7UOE - chains A and D of the 6 polymer chains in the assembly; structure by electron microscopy, 2.67 A resolution.

Chain A:
Molecule: RNA-directed RNA polymerase
Organism: Severe acute respiratory syndrome coronavirus 2
Notes: EC 2.7.7.48
UniProtKB: P0DTD1 (R1AB_SARS2); residues 1-932 here correspond to UniProt positions 4393-5324 (UniProt number = residue number + 4392)
Chain sequence (932 residues; numbered 1 to 932; the number before each row is that of its first residue):
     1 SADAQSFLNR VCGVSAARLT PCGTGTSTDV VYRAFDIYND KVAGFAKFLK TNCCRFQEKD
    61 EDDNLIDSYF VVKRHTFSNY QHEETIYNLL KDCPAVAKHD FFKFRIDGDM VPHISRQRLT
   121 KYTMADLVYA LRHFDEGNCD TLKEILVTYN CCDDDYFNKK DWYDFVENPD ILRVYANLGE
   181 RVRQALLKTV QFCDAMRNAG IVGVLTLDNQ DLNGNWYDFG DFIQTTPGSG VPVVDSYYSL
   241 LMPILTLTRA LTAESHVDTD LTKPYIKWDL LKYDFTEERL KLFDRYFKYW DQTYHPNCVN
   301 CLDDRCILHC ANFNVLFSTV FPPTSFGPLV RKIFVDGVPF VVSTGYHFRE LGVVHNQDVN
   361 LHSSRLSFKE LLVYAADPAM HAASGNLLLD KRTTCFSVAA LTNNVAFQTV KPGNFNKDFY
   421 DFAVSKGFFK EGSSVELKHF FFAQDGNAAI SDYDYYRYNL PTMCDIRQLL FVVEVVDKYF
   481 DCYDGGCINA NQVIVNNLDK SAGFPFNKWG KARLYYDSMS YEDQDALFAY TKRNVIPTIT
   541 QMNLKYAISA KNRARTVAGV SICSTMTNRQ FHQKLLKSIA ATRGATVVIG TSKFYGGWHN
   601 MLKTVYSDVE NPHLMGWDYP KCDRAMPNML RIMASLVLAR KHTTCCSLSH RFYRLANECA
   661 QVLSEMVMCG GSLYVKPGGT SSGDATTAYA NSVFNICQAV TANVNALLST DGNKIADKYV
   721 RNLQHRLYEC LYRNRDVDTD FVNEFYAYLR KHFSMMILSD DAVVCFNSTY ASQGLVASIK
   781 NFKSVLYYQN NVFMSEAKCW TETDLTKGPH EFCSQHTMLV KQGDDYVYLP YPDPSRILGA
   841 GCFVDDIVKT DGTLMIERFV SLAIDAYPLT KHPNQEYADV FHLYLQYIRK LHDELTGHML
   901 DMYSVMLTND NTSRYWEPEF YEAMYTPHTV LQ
Not modelled in the structure: 930-932
Metal / ion sites: Zn2+ site 1: His-295, Cys-301, Cys-306, Cys-310; Zn2+ site 2: Cys-487, His-642, Cys-645, Cys-646; Mg2+ site 1: Asp-618, Asp-760, Asp-761; Mg2+ site 2: Asp-618, Tyr-619, Asp-760 (together with CTP)
Ligand contacts:
  - CTP (cytidine-5'-triphosphate): Lys-545, Lys-551, Arg-553, Arg-555, Asp-618, Tyr-619, Pro-620, Lys-621, Cys-622, Asp-623, Ser-682, Thr-687, Asn-691, Ser-759, Asp-760, Lys-798
  - 3'-deoxyuridine-5'-monophosphate (L2B): Leu-758, Ser-759, Asp-760, Asp-761, Cys-813, Ser-814
UniProt features mapped onto this chain:
  - region: Lys-545 to Arg-555 (Interaction with RMP Remdesivir), Thr-582 to Pro-620 (RdRp Palm N-ter)
  - active site: Ser-759, Asp-760, Asp-761
  - binding site (Mn(2+)): Asn-209, Asp-218
  - binding site (Zn(2+)): His-295, Cys-301, Cys-306, Cys-310, Cys-487, His-642, Cys-645, Cys-646
  - site: Gln-932 (Cleavage)
Reported in the primary citation:
  - binding site for CTP: Lys-551, Arg-555
  - Mg2+ coordination: Asp-618
  - specificity-determining residues: Ser-759
  - mutagenesis - S759A: decreased catalytic activity on RDV-TP
  - mutagenesis - T687A, N691A: decreased catalytic activity on ATP or RDV-TP

Chain D:
Molecule: Non-structural protein 8
Organism: Severe acute respiratory syndrome coronavirus 2
UniProtKB: P0DTD1 (R1AB_SARS2); residues 1-198 here correspond to UniProt positions 3943-4140 (UniProt number = residue number + 3942)
Chain sequence (198 residues; each row starts with the number of its first residue):
     1 AIASEFSSLP SYAAFATAQE AYEQAVANGD SEVVLKKLKK SLNVAKSEFD RDAAMQRKLE
    61 KMADQAMTQM YKQARSEDKR AKVTSAMQTM LFTMLRKLDN DALNNIINNA RDGCVPLNII
   121 PLTTAAKLMV VIPDYNTYKN TCDGTTFTYA SALWEIQQVV DADSKIVQLS EISMDNSPNL
   181 AWPLIVTALR ANSAVKLQ
Not modelled in the structure: 1-5, 192-198
UniProt features mapped onto this chain:
  - site: Gln-198 (Cleavage)

Interface between chain A and chain D:
Residue-residue contacts (32; chain A residue first):
  Phe-415(A) / Met-90(D)  hydrophobic
  Phe-415(A) / Met-94(D)  hydrophobic
  Lys-417(A) / Met-90(D)
  Lys-417(A) / Met-94(D)
  Lys-417(A) / Lys-97(D)
  Asp-421(A) / Lys-97(D)  salt bridge
  Ile-847(A) / Lys-79(D)
  Ile-847(A) / Arg-80(D)
  Ile-847(A) / Val-83(D)  hydrophobic
  Val-848(A) / Arg-80(D)
  Thr-850(A) / Lys-79(D)
  Asp-851(A) / Arg-75(D)  salt bridge
  Asp-851(A) / Lys-79(D)
  Thr-853(A) / Tyr-71(D)  hydrogen bond
  Thr-853(A) / Arg-75(D)
  Leu-854(A) / Tyr-71(D)  hydrophobic
  Leu-854(A) / Lys-72(D)
  Leu-854(A) / Arg-75(D)
  Leu-854(A) / Ser-76(D)
  Leu-895(A) / Tyr-71(D)  hydrophobic
  His-898(A) / Tyr-71(D)
  Met-899(A) / Met-67(D)  hydrophobic
  Met-899(A) / Thr-68(D)
  Met-899(A) / Tyr-71(D)  hydrophobic
  Met-902(A) / Tyr-71(D)  hydrophobic
  Met-902(A) / Arg-75(D)
  Tyr-903(A) / Met-67(D)
  Tyr-903(A) / Met-70(D)
  Tyr-903(A) / Tyr-71(D)  hydrogen bond (side chain-backbone)
  Val-905(A) / Met-67(D)  hydrophobic
  Leu-907(A) / Asp-64(D)
  Leu-907(A) / Met-67(D)  hydrophobic
Other interface residues (no listed pair), chain A (17 interface residues in all): Asn-414
Other interface residues (no listed pair), chain D (16 interface residues in all): Met-87, Thr-93

Summary:
17 residues of chain A and 16 residues of chain D are in contact; the contacts include 2 hydrogen bonds and 2
salt bridges. Polar contacts include Asp-421(A)/Lys-97(D), Asp-851(A)/Arg-75(D) and Thr-853(A)/Tyr-71(D). The
paper reports a binding site for CTP at Lys-551(A) and Arg-555(A); T687A and N691A of chain A reduce catalytic
activity on ATP or RDV-TP.
Chain A is RNA-directed RNA polymerase and chain D is Non-structural protein 8, both from Severe acute
respiratory syndrome coronavirus 2; the structure, SARS-CoV-2 replication-transcription complex bound to CTP,
in a pre-catalytic state, was determined by electron microscopy (same publication as 7UO4, 7UO7 and 7UO9).
